PDB entry 8K29 | electron microscopy, 3.18 A resolution | chains B and R of the 12 polymer chains in the assembly

[Chain B]
Protein: Csy2
Source organism: Vibrio phage ICP1_2004_A
UniProt: F1D5V7 (F1D5V7_9CAUD); numbering as in UniProt (aligned over 1-248)
Chain sequence (248 residues; row label = number of the first residue in the row):
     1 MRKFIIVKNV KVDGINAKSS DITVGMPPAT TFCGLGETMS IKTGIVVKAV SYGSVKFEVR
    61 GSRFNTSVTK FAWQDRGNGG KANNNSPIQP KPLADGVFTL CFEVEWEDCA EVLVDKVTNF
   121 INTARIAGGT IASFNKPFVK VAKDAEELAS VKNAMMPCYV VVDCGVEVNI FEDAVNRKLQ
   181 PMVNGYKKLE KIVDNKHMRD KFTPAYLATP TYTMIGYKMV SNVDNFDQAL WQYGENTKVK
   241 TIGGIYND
Unresolved in the structure: 247-248

[Chain R]
Molecule: 24-nt DNA strand
Source organism: Vibrio phage ICP1_2004_A
Sequence (24 nucleotides; each row starts with the number of its first residue):
    15 GGCTTTCGTC AACCCTTTGC TTAT

[Interface between chain B and chain R]
Residue-residue contacts (25; chain B residue first):
  Arg63(B) - DT31(R)  hydrogen bond to the phosphate
  Arg63(B) - DT32(R)  salt bridge to the phosphate
  Phe64(B) - DT30(R)  stacking on the base
  Phe64(B) - DT31(R)  base contact
  Gly80(B) - DT20(R)  phosphate contact
  Asn153(B) - DT38(R)  hydrogen bond to the base
  Ala154(B) - DT38(R)  base contact
  Met156(B) - DA37(R)  sugar contact
  Met156(B) - DT38(R)  base contact
  Pro157(B) - DA37(R)  base contact
  Pro157(B) - DT38(R)  base contact
  Tyr159(B) - DT35(R)  base contact
  Tyr159(B) - DT36(R)  sugar contact
  Tyr159(B) - DA37(R)  base contact
  Gly216(B) - DT35(R)  phosphate contact
  Tyr217(B) - DT35(R)  sugar contact
  Lys218(B) - DT35(R)  phosphate contact
  Lys218(B) - DT36(R)  phosphate contact
  Met219(B) - DT35(R)  hydrogen bond to the phosphate
  Met219(B) - DT36(R)  hydrogen bond to the phosphate
  Met219(B) - DA37(R)  base contact
  Ser221(B) - DA37(R)  sugar contact
  Ser221(B) - DT38(R)  sugar contact
  Asn222(B) - DT36(R)  phosphate contact
  Asn222(B) - DA37(R)  hydrogen bond to the phosphate
Interface residues without a listed pair, chain B (19 interface residues in all): Gly77, Lys178, Leu179, Gln180, Val220
Interface residues without a listed pair, chain R (10 interface residues in all): DT19, DC34

[In short]
Chain B and chain R form an interface of 19 and 10 residues respectively; the contacts include 5 hydrogen
bonds, 1 salt bridge and 1 aromatic stacking contact. Among the polar pairs are Asn153(B)-DT38(R),
Arg63(B)-DT31(R) and Met219(B)-DT35(R).
Here chain B is Csy2 and chain R is a 24-nt DNA strand, both from Vibrio phage ICP1_2004_A. Entry 8K29 (ICP1
Csy-dsDNA complex (form 2)) was determined by electron microscopy.
